PDB entry 6UE8 | electron microscopy, 3.00 A resolution | chains A and C of the 10 polymer chains in the assembly

Chain A:
Protein: Immunoglobulin heavy constant alpha 2
Source organism: Homo sapiens
Reference sequence: P01877 (IGHA2_HUMAN); residues 242-472 here correspond to UniProt positions 110-340 (UniProt number = residue number - 132)
Sequence (245 residues; row label = number of the first residue in the row):
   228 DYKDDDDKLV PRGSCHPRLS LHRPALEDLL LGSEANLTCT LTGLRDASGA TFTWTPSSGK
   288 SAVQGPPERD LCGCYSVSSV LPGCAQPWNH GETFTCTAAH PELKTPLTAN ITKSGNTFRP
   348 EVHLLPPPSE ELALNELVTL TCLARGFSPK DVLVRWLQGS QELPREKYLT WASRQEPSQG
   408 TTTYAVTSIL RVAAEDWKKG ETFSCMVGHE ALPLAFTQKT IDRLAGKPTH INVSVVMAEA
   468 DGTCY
Disordered / not traced: 228-241, 273-275, 466-472
Sequence notes: expression tag (228-241); conflict Leu-451 (Met319 in P01877)
Disulfides: Cys-266/Cys-323, Cys-369/Cys-432
Glycans and other covalent adducts: N-acetylglucosamine (NAG) linked to Asn-337
Swiss-Prot annotation at these positions:
  - glycosylation (N-linked (GlcNAc...) asparagine): Asn-263, Asn-337 (complex)

Chain C:
Protein: Polymeric immunoglobulin receptor
Source organism: Homo sapiens
Reference sequence: P01833 (PIGR_HUMAN); residues 1-585 here correspond to UniProt positions 19-603 (UniProt number = residue number + 18)
Sequence (591 residues; each row starts with the number of its first residue):
     1 KSPIFGPEEV NSVEGNSVSI TCYYPPTSVN RHTRKYWCRQ GARGGCITLI SSEGYVSSKY
    61 AGRANLTNFP ENGTFVVNIA QLSQDDSGRY KCGLGINSRG LSFDVSLEVS QGPGLLNDTK
   121 VYTVDLGRTV TINCPFKTEN AQKRKSLYKQ IGLYPVLVID SSGYVNPNYT GRIRLDIQGT
   181 GQLLFSVVIN QLRLSDAGQY LCQAGDDSNS NKKNADLQVL KPEPELVYED LRGSVTFHCA
   241 LGPEVANVAK FLCRQSSGEN CDVVVNTLGK RAPAFEGRIL LNPQDKDGSF SVVITGLRKE
   301 DAGRYLCGAH SDGQLQEGSP IQAWQLFVNE ESTIPRSPTV VKGVAGGSVA VLCPYNRKES
   361 KSIKYWCLWE GAQNGRCPLL VDSEGWVKAQ YEGRLSLLEE PGNGTFTVIL NQLTSRDAGF
   421 YWCLTNGDTL WRTTVEIKII EGEPNLKVPG NVTAVLGETL KVPCHFPCKF SSYEKYWCKW
   481 NNTGCQALPS QDEGPSKAFV NCDENSRLVS LTLNLVTRAD EGWYWCGVKQ GHFYGETAAV
   541 YVAVEERKAA GSRDVSLAKA DAAPDEKVLD SGFREIENKA IQDPRHHHHH H
Disordered / not traced: 1, 490-498, 546-591
Sequence notes: expression tag (586-591)
Disulfides: Cys-22/Cys-92, Cys-134/Cys-202, Cys-239/Cys-307, Cys-253/Cys-261, Cys-367/Cys-377, Cys-464/Cys-526, Cys-478/Cys-485
Glycans and other covalent adducts: N-acetylglucosamine (NAG) linked to Asn-65, Asn-72
Swiss-Prot annotation at these positions:
  - glycosylation (N-linked (GlcNAc...) asparagine): Asn-65, Asn-72, Asn-117, Asn-168, Asn-403, Asn-451 (complex), Asn-481

Interface between chain A and chain C:
Residue-residue contacts (13; chain A residue first):
  Ala-360(A) / Ile-96(C)
  Ala-360(A) / Asn-97(C)
  Leu-361(A) / Arg-34(C)  hydrogen bond (backbone-side chain)
  Leu-361(A) / Thr-48(C)  hydrogen bond (backbone-side chain)
  Leu-361(A) / Glu-53(C)
  Leu-361(A) / Asn-97(C)
  Asn-362(A) / Ile-47(C)
  Asn-362(A) / Thr-48(C)
  Asn-362(A) / Asn-97(C)
  Glu-363(A) / Arg-34(C)  salt bridge
  Glu-363(A) / Glu-53(C)
  Glu-363(A) / Tyr-55(C)
  Leu-364(A) / Tyr-55(C)  hydrophobic
Also at the interface, not in a pair above, chain C (10 interface residues in all): Cys-46, Ser-51, Gly-95

Overview:
5 residues of chain A face 10 of chain C across their interface, with 2 hydrogen bonds and 1 salt bridge.
Polar pairs include Glu-363(A)/Arg-34(C), Leu-361(A)/Arg-34(C) and Leu-361(A)/Thr-48(C). N-acetylglucosamine
is covalently linked to Asn-337(A). Covalently linked N-acetylglucosamine: at Asn-65(C) and Asn-72(C).
Here chain A is Immunoglobulin heavy constant alpha 2 and chain C is Polymeric immunoglobulin receptor, both
from Homo sapiens. Entry 6UE8 (Structure of tetrameric sIgA complex (Class 1)) was determined by electron
microscopy (same publication as 6UE7, 6UE9 and 6UEA).
